9ITO - chains Y and V of the 16 polymer chains in the assembly; structure by electron microscopy, 3.30 A resolution.

[Chain Y (and V)]
Name: ATP synthase subunit b
From: Chloroflexus aurantiacus J-10-fl
Notes: chain V of this document is another copy of the same molecule, construct and numbering; everything in this record applies to it too
Reference sequence: A9WGS8 (ATPF_CHLAA); residue numbers follow UniProt; this construct covers 1-164
Amino-acid sequence (164 residues; each row starts with the number of its first residue):
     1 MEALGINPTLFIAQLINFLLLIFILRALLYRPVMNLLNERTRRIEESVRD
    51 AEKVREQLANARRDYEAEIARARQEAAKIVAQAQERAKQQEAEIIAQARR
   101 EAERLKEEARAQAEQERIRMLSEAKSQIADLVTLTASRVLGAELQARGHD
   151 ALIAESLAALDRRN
Not modelled in the structure: 1-6, 57-164 (chain V: 1, 51-164)

[Chain Y / chain V interface]
Pairs across the interface - 5 pairs, chain Y then chain V:
  Ile-44(Y) / Arg-40(V)
  Ser-47(Y) / Ile-44(V)
  Ala-51(Y) / Ser-47(V)
  Val-54(Y) / Ser-47(V)
  Val-54(Y) / Asp-50(V)

[In short]
Chain Y and chain V each contribute 4 residues to their interface.
Chain Y and chain V are both ATP synthase subunit b (Chloroflexus aurantiacus J-10-fl); the structure,
Chloroflexus aurantiacus ATP synthase, state 2, focused refinement of FO, was determined by electron
microscopy, deposited together with 9ITJ, 9ITK, 9ITL, 9ITM, 9ITN, 9ITP and 11 further entries.
